PDB entry 8UXY | electron microscopy, 3.30 A resolution | chains X and N of the 5 polymer chains in the assembly

Chain X:
Molecule: GNAS complex locus
Organism: Homo sapiens
UniProtKB: A0A804HIH4 (A0A804HIH4_HUMAN); residues 204-394 here correspond to UniProt positions 95-285 (UniProt number = residue number - 109)
Chain sequence (261 residues; row label = number of the first residue in the row; note: 141 numbers in that range are skipped by the numbering (no residue carries them; nothing is unmodelled there); numbers below 1 keep their minus sign (Gly-7 is residue -7)):
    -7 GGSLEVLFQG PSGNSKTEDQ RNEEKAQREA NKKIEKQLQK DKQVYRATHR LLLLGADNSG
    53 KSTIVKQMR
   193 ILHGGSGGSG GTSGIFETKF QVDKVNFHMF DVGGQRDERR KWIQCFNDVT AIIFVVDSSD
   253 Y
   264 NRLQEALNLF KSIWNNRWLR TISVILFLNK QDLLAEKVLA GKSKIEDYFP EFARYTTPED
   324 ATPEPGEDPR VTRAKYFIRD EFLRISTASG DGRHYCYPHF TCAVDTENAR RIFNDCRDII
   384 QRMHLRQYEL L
Not modelled in the structure: -7 to 13, 193-205, 322-327
Differences from the reference sequence: expression tag (-7 to 61, 193-203); conflict Asp249 (Ala140 in A0A804HIH4), Asp252 (Ser143 in A0A804HIH4), Ala372 (Ile263 in A0A804HIH4), Ile375 (Val266 in A0A804HIH4)

Chain N:
Molecule: Nanobody 35
Organism: Lama glama
Notes: antibody fragment or engineered binder
Chain sequence (145 residues; row label = number of the first residue in the row):
     1 QVQLQESGGG LVQPGGSLRL SCAASGFTFS NYKMNWVRQA PGKGLEWVSD ISQSGASISY
    61 TGSVKGRFTI SRDNAKNTLY LQMNSLKPED TAVYYCARCP APFTRDCFDV TSTTYAYRGQ
   121 GTQVTVSSLE VLFQGPGHHH HHHHH
Not modelled in the structure: 127-145

Chain X / chain N interface:
Pairs across the interface (16; chain X residue first):
  Asp229(X) - Asp109(N)
  Asp229(X) - Thr113(N)  hydrogen bond
  Glu230(X) - Asp109(N)
  Glu230(X) - Thr114(N)
  Arg231(X) - Asp109(N)  hydrogen bond (backbone-side chain)
  Arg232(X) - Pro100(N)
  Arg232(X) - Phe108(N)
  Arg232(X) - Asp109(N)  salt bridge
  Arg232(X) - Tyr115(N)
  Glu268(X) - Leu45(N)
  Glu268(X) - Glu46(N)
  Asn271(X) - Trp47(N)
  Ser275(X) - Cys107(N)
  Asn279(X) - Asp106(N)
  Asn279(X) - Phe108(N)
  Pro313(X) - Gly62(N)
Also at the interface, not in a pair above, chain X (16 interface residues in all): Arg228, Gln267, Leu272, Ile276, Asn278, Arg280, Tyr311
Also at the interface, not in a pair above, chain N (15 interface residues in all): Thr61, Arg105, Ser112

In short:
The interface between chain X and chain N involves 16 residues on one side and 15 on the other, with 2
hydrogen bonds and 1 salt bridge. Among the polar pairs are Arg232(X)-Asp109(N), Asp229(X)-Thr113(N) and
Arg231(X)-Asp109(N).
Chain X is GNAS complex locus (Homo sapiens) and chain N is Nanobody 35 (Lama glama); the structure, Consensus
olfactory receptor consOR1 bound to L-menthol and in complex with mini-Gs trimeric protein, was determined by
electron microscopy, deposited together with 8UXV and 8UY0.
